PDB entry 1QPW | X-ray diffraction, 1.80 A resolution | chains A and C of the 4 polymer chains in the assembly

== Chain A (and C) ==
Name: Porcine hemoglobin (alpha subunit)
From: Sus scrofa
Notes: chain C of this document is another copy of the same molecule, construct and numbering; everything in this record applies to it too
Reference sequence: P01965 (HBA_PIG); residues 1-141 here = UniProt positions 1-141
Amino-acid sequence (141 residues; row label = number of the first residue in the row):
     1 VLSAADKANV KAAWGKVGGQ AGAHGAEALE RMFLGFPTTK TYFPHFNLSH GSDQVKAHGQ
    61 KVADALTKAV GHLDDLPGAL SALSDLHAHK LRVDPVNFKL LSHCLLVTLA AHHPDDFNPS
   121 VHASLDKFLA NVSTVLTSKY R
Metal / ion sites: heme Fe near His-87 (its only coordinating residue here)
Ligand contacts: heme (HEM): Met-32, Thr-39, Tyr-42, Phe-43, His-45, Phe-46, His-58, Lys-61, Val-62, Ala-65, Leu-66, Leu-83, Leu-86, His-87, Leu-91, Val-93, Asn-97, Phe-98, Leu-101, Leu-136
Curated features (UniProtKB/Swiss-Prot):
  - binding site (O2): His-58
  - binding site (heme b): His-87
  - modified residue: Ser-3 (Phosphoserine), Lys-7 (N6-succinyllysine), Lys-11 (N6-succinyllysine), Lys-16 (N6-acetyllysine), Lys-40 (N6-succinyllysine), Ser-49 (Phosphoserine), Ser-102 (Phosphoserine), Thr-108 (Phosphothreonine), Ser-124 (Phosphoserine), Thr-134 (Phosphothreonine), Thr-137 (Phosphothreonine), Ser-138 (Phosphoserine)

== Interface between chain A and chain C ==
Residue-residue contacts - 7 pairs, chain A then chain C:
  Val-1(A) / Ser-138(C)  hydrogen bond (backbone-backbone)
  Val-1(A) / Arg-141(C)  hydrogen bond (backbone-backbone)
  Leu-2(A) / Arg-141(C)  hydrogen bond (backbone-backbone)
  Asp-126(A) / Arg-141(C)  salt bridge
  Lys-127(A) / Tyr-140(C)  hydrogen bond (side chain-backbone)
  Lys-127(A) / Arg-141(C)
  Asn-131(A) / Arg-141(C)
Other interface residues (no listed pair), chain A (7 interface residues in all): Asp-6, Ala-130
Other interface residues (no listed pair), chain C (4 interface residues in all): Lys-139

== Overview ==
7 residues of chain A and 4 residues of chain C are in contact, with 4 hydrogen bonds and 1 salt bridge. Polar
pairs include Asp-126(A)/Arg-141(C), Lys-127(A)/Tyr-140(C) and Val-1(A)/Ser-138(C). Chain A binds heme.
Both chains are Porcine hemoglobin (alpha subunit) (Sus scrofa). Entry 1QPW (Crystal structure determination
of porcine hemoglobin at 1.8A resolution) was determined by X-ray diffraction.
